Entry 6J8H (electron microscopy, 3.20 A resolution); this record covers chains A and B of the 3 polymer chains in the assembly.

# Chain A
Molecule: Sodium channel protein type 9 subunit alpha
Source organism: Homo sapiens
UniProt: Q15858 (SCN9A_HUMAN); residue numbers follow UniProt; this construct covers 1-1988
Sequence (2031 residues; numbered -42 to 1988; the number before each row is that of its first residue; numbers below 1 keep their minus sign (Met-42 is residue -42)):
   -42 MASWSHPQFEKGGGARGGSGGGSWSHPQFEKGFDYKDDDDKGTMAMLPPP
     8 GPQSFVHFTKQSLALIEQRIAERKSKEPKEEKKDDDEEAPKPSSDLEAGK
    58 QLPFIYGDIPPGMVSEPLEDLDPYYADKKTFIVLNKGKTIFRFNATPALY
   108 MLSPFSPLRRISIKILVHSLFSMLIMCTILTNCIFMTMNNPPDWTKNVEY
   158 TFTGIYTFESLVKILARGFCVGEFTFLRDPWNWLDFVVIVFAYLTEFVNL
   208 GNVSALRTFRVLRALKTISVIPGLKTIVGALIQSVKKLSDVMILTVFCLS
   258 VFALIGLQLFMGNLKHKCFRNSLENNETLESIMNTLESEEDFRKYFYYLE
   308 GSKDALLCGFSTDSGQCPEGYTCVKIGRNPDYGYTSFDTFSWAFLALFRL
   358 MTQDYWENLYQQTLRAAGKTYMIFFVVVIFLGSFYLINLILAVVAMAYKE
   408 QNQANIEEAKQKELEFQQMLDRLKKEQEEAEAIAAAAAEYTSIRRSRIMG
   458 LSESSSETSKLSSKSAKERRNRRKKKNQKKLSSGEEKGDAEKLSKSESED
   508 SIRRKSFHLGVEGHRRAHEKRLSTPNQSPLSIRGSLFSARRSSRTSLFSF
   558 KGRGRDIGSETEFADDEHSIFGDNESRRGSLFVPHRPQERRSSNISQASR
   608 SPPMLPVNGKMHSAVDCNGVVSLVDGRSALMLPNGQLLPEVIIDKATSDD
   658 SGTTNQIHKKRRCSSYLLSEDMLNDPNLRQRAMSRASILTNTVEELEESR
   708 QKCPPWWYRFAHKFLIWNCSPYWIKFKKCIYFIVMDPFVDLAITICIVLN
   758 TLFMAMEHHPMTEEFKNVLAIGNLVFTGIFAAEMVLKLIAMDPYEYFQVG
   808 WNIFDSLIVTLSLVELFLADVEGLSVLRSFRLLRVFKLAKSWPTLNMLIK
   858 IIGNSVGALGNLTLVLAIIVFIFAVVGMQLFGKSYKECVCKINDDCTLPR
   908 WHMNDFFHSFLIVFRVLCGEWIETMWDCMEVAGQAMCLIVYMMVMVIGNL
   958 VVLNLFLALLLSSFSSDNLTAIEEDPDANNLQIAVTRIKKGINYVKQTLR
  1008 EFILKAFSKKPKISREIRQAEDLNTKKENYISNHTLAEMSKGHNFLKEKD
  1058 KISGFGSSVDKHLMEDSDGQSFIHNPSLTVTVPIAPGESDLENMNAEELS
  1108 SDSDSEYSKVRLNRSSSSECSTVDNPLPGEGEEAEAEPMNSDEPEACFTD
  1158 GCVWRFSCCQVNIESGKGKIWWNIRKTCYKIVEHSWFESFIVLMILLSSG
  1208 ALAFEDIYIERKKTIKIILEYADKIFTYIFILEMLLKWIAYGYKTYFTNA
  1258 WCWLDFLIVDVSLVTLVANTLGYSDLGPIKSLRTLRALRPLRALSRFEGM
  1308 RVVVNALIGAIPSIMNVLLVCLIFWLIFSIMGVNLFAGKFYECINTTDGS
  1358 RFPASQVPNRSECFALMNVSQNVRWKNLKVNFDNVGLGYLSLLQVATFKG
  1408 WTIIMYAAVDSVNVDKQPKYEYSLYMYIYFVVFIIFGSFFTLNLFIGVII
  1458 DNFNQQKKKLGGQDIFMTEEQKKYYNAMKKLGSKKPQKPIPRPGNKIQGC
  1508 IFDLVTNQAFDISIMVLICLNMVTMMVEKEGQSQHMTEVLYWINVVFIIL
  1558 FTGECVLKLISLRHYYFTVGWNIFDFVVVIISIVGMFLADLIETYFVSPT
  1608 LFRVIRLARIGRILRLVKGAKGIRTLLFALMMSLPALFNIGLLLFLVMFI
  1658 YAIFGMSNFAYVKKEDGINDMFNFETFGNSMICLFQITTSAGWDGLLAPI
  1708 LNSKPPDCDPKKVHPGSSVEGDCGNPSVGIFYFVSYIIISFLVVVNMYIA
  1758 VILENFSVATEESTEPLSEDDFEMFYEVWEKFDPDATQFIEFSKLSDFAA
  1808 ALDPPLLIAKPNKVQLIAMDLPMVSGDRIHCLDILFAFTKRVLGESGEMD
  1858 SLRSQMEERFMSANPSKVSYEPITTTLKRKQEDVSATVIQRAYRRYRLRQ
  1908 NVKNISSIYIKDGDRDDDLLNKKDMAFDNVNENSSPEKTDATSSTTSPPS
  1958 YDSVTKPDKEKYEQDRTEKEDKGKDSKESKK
Unresolved in the structure: -42 to 113, 418-725, 826-830, 973-1174, 1769-1988
Cystine bridges: Cys275-Cys324, Cys897-Cys903, Cys935-Cys944, Cys1350-Cys1370, Cys1715-Cys1730
Covalent attachments: N-acetylglucosamine (NAG) linked to Asn283, Asn1352, Asn1366, Asn1375
Differences from the reference sequence: expression tag (-42 to 0); variant Lys406 (Glu in Q15858)
Residues lining bound ligands: Saxitoxin (9SL; [(3aS,4R,10aS)-2,6-diamino-10,10-dihydroxy-3a,4,9,10-tetrahydro-3H,8H-pyrrolo[1,2-c]purin-4-yl]methyl carbamate): Tyr362, Glu364, Arg922, Glu927, Glu930, Phe1405, Lys1406, Gly1407, Trp1408, Thr1409, Ile1410, Ala1698, Gly1699, Asp1701
Curated features (UniProtKB/Swiss-Prot):
  - site (Is directly targeted by the spider protoxin-II): Glu822, Asp827
  - modified residue: Ser1490 (Phosphoserine)
  - glycosylation (N-linked (GlcNAc...) asparagine): Asn209, Asn283, Asn1352, Asn1366, Asn1375

# Chain B
Molecule: Sodium channel subunit beta-1
Source organism: Homo sapiens
UniProt: Q07699 (SCN1B_HUMAN); residues 1-218 here = UniProt positions 1-218
Sequence (218 residues; numbered 1 to 218; the number before each row is that of its first residue):
     1 MGRLLALVVGAALVSSACGGCVEVDSETEAVYGMTFKILCISCKRRSETN
    51 AETFTEWTFRQKGTEEFVKILRYENEVLQLEEDERFEGRVVWNGSRGTKD
   101 LQDLSIFITNVTYNHSGDYECHVYRLLFFENYEHNTSVVKKIHIEVVDKA
   151 NRDMASIVSEIMMYVLIVVLTIWLVAEMIYCYKKIAAATETAAQENASEY
   201 LAITSESKENCTGVQVAE
Unresolved in the structure: 1-19, 193-218
Cystine bridges: Cys21-Cys43, Cys40-Cys121
Covalent attachments: N-acetylglucosamine (NAG) linked to Asn93, Asn110, Asn114, Asn135
Curated features (UniProtKB/Swiss-Prot):
  - glycosylation (N-linked (GlcNAc...) asparagine): Asn93, Asn110, Asn114, Asn135

# Chain A / chain B interface
Contacting residue pairs - 53 pairs, chain A then chain B:
  Arg277(A) - Asn131(B)
  Arg277(A) - Tyr132(B)
  Asn278(A) - Tyr132(B)
  Ser279(A) - Tyr132(B)  hydrogen bond (backbone-side chain)
  Arg300(A) - Glu130(B)  salt bridge
  Lys301(A) - Asn131(B)  hydrogen bond
  Tyr304(A) - Glu48(B)
  Tyr304(A) - Thr49(B)
  Tyr304(A) - Glu130(B)
  Leu306(A) - Arg46(B)
  Leu306(A) - Glu48(B)
  Gln323(A) - Arg45(B)  hydrogen bond
  Gln323(A) - Arg46(B)  hydrogen bond (backbone-side chain)
  Cys324(A) - Arg45(B)  hydrogen bond (backbone-side chain)
  Pro325(A) - Arg46(B)
  Pro325(A) - Thr49(B)
  Pro325(A) - Phe129(B)  hydrophobic
  Glu326(A) - Lys44(B)
  Glu326(A) - Arg45(B)  hydrogen bond (side chain-backbone)
  Glu326(A) - Phe129(B)
  Glu326(A) - His134(B)
  Gly327(A) - Tyr132(B)  hydrogen bond (backbone-side chain)
  Gly327(A) - His134(B)  hydrogen bond (backbone-side chain)
  Tyr328(A) - Phe129(B)  hydrophobic
  Tyr328(A) - Tyr132(B)  hydrophobic
  Arg372(A) - Arg46(B)
  Ile1177(A) - Tyr182(B)
  Asn1180(A) - Tyr182(B)
  Ile1181(A) - Tyr182(B)  hydrophobic
  Thr1184(A) - Cys181(B)
  Thr1184(A) - Tyr182(B)
  Thr1184(A) - Ile185(B)
  Ile1214(A) - Val22(B)  hydrophobic
  Tyr1215(A) - Val22(B)  hydrophobic
  Glu1217(A) - Val24(B)
  Arg1218(A) - Val22(B)
  Arg1218(A) - Glu23(B)  hydrogen bond (side chain-backbone)
  Arg1218(A) - Val24(B)
  Lys1220(A) - Asp25(B)
  Lys1220(A) - Glu27(B)  salt bridge
  Ile1225(A) - Ser159(B)
  Tyr1228(A) - Ser159(B)
  Ile1232(A) - Leu166(B)  hydrophobic
  Tyr1235(A) - Thr171(B)  hydrogen bond
  Ile1236(A) - Leu170(B)  hydrophobic
  Tyr1668(A) - Gly20(B)
  Asp1677(A) - Arg46(B)  salt bridge
  Glu1682(A) - Gly20(B)
  His1721(A) - Gly20(B)
  Pro1722(A) - Cys21(B)  hydrophobic
  Pro1722(A) - Val22(B)  hydrogen bond (backbone-backbone)
  Pro1722(A) - Asp103(B)
  Gly1723(A) - Ile41(B)
Interface residues without a listed pair, chain A (43 interface residues in all): Tyr305, Leu313, Lys1183, Lys1187, Ile1188, Phe1197, Thr1221, Ile1224, Leu1243
Interface residues without a listed pair, chain B (38 interface residues in all): Gln102, Arg125, Leu127, Thr136, Ala155, Ser156, Glu160, Met163, Ile167, Leu174, Glu177, Thr189

# In short
The interface between chain A and chain B involves 43 residues on one side and 38 on the other, with 11
hydrogen bonds and 3 salt bridges. Polar contacts include Arg300(A)-Glu130(B), Lys1220(A)-Glu27(B) and
Asp1677(A)-Arg46(B). Chain A binds Saxitoxin.
Here chain A is Sodium channel protein type 9 subunit alpha and chain B is Sodium channel subunit beta-1, both
from Homo sapiens. Entry 6J8H (Structure of human voltage-gated sodium channel Nav1.7 in complex with
auxiliary beta subunits, huwentoxin-IV and saxitoxin ...) was determined by electron microscopy (same
publication as 6J8G, 6J8I and 6J8J).
